Entry 7A8U (X-ray diffraction, 3.80 A resolution); this record covers chains A and B.

== Chain A ==
Molecule: Alpha-actinin-2
Organism: Homo sapiens
UniProt: P35609 (ACTN2_HUMAN); residues 274-746 here = UniProt positions 274-746
Sequence (476 residues; row label = number of the first residue in the row):
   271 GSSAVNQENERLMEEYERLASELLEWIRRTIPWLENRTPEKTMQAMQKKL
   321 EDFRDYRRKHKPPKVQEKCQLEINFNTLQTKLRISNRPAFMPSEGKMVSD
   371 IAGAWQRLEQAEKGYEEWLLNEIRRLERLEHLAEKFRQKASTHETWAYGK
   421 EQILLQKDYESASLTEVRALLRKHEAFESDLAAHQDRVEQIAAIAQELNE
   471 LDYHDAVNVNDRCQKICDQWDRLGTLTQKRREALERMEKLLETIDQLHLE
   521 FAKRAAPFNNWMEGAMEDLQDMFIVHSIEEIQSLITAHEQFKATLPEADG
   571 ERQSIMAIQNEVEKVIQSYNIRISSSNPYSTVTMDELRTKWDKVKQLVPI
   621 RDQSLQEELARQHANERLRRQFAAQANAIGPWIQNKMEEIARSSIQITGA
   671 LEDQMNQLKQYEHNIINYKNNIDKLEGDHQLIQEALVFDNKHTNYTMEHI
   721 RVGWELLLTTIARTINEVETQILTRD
Not modelled in the structure: 271-272
Sequence notes: expression tag (271-273)
Swiss-Prot annotation at these positions:
  - natural variant: Cys487 (C487R: In MPD6), Thr495 (T495M: In CMH23), Arg506 (R506G: Found in patients with autosomal recessive myopathy and asymmetric muscle weakness without significant cardiac or respiratory involvement), Glu583 (E583A: In CMH23), Glu628 (E628G: In CMH23), Leu727 (L727R: In CMYO8), Ala732 to Ile742 (deletion: In CMYO8; uncertain significance)

== Chain B ==
Molecule: Myozenin-1
Organism: Homo sapiens
UniProt: Q9NP98 (MYOZ1_HUMAN); residue numbers follow UniProt; this construct covers 92-299
Sequence (209 residues; each row starts with the number of its first residue):
    91 GPTVGGQLGTAGQGFSYSKSNGRGGSQAGGSGSAGQYGSDQQHHLGSGSG
   141 AGGTGGPAGQAGRGGAAGTAGVGETGSGDQAGGEGKHITVFKTYISPWER
   191 AMGVDPQQKMELGIDLLAYGAKAELPKYKSFNRTAMPYGGYEKASKRMTF
   241 QMPKFDLGPLLSEPLVLYNQNLSNRPSFNRTPIPWLSSGEPVDYNVDIGI
   291 PLDGETEEL
Not modelled in the structure: 91-217, 229-299
Sequence notes: expression tag (91)
From the paper describing this entry:
  - mutagenesis - K182E/R190E/K217E/K219E/R223E, F221R/A225R/Y228E: abolished binding to Alpha-actinin-2 (chain A)
  - mutagenesis - K182E/R190E/K217E/K219E/R223E, F221R/A225R/Y228E: abolished binding to alpha-actinin-2

== How chain A and chain B interact ==
Contacting residue pairs - 14 pairs, chain A then chain B:
  Arg394(A) - Tyr218(B)
  Arg395(A) - Tyr218(B)
  Arg398(A) - Tyr218(B)
  Arg398(A) - Lys219(B)  hydrogen bond (side chain-backbone)
  Arg398(A) - Phe221(B)
  Lys405(A) - Phe221(B)  hydrogen bond (side chain-backbone)
  Lys405(A) - Asn222(B)
  Asp456(A) - Arg223(B)  salt bridge
  Arg457(A) - Arg223(B)
  Gln460(A) - Phe221(B)  hydrogen bond (side chain-backbone)
  Gln460(A) - Arg223(B)
  Ala463(A) - Phe221(B)  hydrophobic
  Ile464(A) - Phe221(B)  hydrophobic
  Glu467(A) - Lys219(B)  salt bridge
Other interface residues (no listed pair), chain A (14 interface residues in all): His401, Leu402, Glu470, Leu471

== Overview ==
14 residues of chain A face 5 of chain B across their interface; the contacts include 3 hydrogen bonds and 2
salt bridges. Among the polar pairs are Asp456(A)-Arg223(B), Glu467(A)-Lys219(B) and Arg398(A)-Lys219(B). From
the paper: K182E/R190E/K217E/K219E/R223E and F221R/A225R/Y228E of chain B abolish binding to Alpha-actinin-2
(chain A); K182E/R190E/K217E/K219E/R223E and F221R/A225R/Y228E of chain B abolish binding to alpha-actinin-2.
Here chain A is Alpha-actinin-2 and chain B is Myozenin-1, both from Homo sapiens. Entry 7A8U (Crystal
structure of sarcomeric protein FATZ-1 (d91-FATZ-1 construct) in complex with rod domain of alpha-actinin-2)
was determined by X-ray diffraction together with 7A8T and 7ANK from the same study.
